Entry 6ON0 (X-ray diffraction, 1.60 A resolution); this record covers chains A and C of the 4 polymer chains in the assembly.

# Chain A
Molecule: Gp39
Source organism: Escherichia phage N15
UniProtKB: Q37964 (Q37964_BPN15); numbering as in UniProt (aligned over 1-71)
Amino-acid sequence (71 residues; row label = number of the first residue in the row):
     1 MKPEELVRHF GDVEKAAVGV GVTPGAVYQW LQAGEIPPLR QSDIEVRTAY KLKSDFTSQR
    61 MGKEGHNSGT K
Unresolved in the structure: 63-71
Reported in the primary citation:
  - binding site for the 17-nt DNA strand (chain C): Leu39

# Chain C
Molecule: 17-nt DNA strand
Sequence (17 nucleotides; row label = number of the first residue in the row):
     1 TTTATAGCTA GCTATAA

# Interface between chain A and chain C
Pairs across the interface (12; chain A residue first):
  Gly21(A) - DT13(C)  phosphate contact
  Val22(A) - DT13(C)  phosphate contact
  Thr23(A) - DT13(C)  hydrogen bond to the phosphate
  Ala26(A) - DC12(C)  sugar contact
  Ala26(A) - DT13(C)  phosphate contact
  Gln29(A) - DC12(C)  base contact
  Gln29(A) - DT13(C)  hydrogen bond to the base
  Trp30(A) - DC12(C)  hydrogen bond to the phosphate
  Pro37(A) - DG11(C)  phosphate contact
  Pro37(A) - DC12(C)  phosphate contact
  Pro38(A) - DG11(C)  phosphate contact
  Arg40(A) - DC12(C)  salt bridge to the phosphate
Other interface residues (no listed pair), chain A (10 interface residues in all): Gly25
Other interface residues (no listed pair), chain C (4 interface residues in all): DA14

# In short
Chain A and chain C form an interface of 10 and 4 residues respectively; the contacts include 3 hydrogen bonds
and 1 salt bridge. Polar pairs include Gln29(A)-DT13(C), Thr23(A)-DT13(C) and Trp30(A)-DC12(C). From the
paper: a binding site for the 17-nt DNA strand (chain C) at Leu39(A).
Here chain A is Gp39 (Escherichia phage N15) and chain C is a 17-nt DNA strand. Entry 6ON0 (Structure of N15
cro complexed with consensus operator DNA) was determined by X-ray diffraction.
